Entry 2BGL (X-ray diffraction, 2.80 A resolution); this record covers chain A.

== Chain A ==
Molecule: Rhizome secoisolariciresinol dehydrogenase
Source organism: Podophyllum peltatum
Reference sequence: Q94KL8 (Q94KL8); residues 1-278 here = UniProt positions 1-278
Amino-acid sequence (278 residues; row label = number of the first residue in the row):
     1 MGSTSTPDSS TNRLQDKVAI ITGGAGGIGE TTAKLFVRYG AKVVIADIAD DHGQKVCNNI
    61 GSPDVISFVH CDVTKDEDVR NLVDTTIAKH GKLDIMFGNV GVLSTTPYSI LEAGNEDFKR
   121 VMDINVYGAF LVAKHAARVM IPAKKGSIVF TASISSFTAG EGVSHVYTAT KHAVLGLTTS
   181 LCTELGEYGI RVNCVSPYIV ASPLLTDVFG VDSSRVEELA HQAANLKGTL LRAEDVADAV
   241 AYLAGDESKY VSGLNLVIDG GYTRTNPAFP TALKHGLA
Unresolved in the structure: 1-10, 278
Residues lining bound ligands: NAJ (nicotinamide-adenine-dinucleotide (acidic form)): Gly-23, Ala-25, Gly-26, Gly-27, Ile-28, Gly-29, Ala-46, Asp-47, Ile-48, Ala-49, Cys-71, Asp-72, Val-73, Thr-74, Asn-99, Val-100, Gly-101, Val-102, Ile-124, Thr-151, Ala-152, Ser-153, Tyr-167, Lys-171, Pro-197, Tyr-198, Ile-199, Val-200, Ala-201
UniProt features mapped onto this chain:
  - active site: Tyr-167 (Proton donor/acceptor)
  - binding site (NAD(+)): Gly-23 to Ile-28, Asp-47, Val-73, Asn-99, Lys-171, Val-200
  - binding site (substrate): Ser-104, Ser-164
What the authors report for this chain:
  - binding site for NAJ: Gly-23 to Gly-29, Asp-47, Tyr-167, Lys-171, Pro-197, Val-200
  - specificity-determining residues: Asp-47

== Overview ==
Ligands of chain A: compound NAJ. Curated annotation (UniProt) lists active-site residue Tyr-167, 11
NAD+-binding residues and substrate-binding residues Ser-104 and Ser-164. The paper reports a binding site for
NAJ at Gly-23, Asp-47 and Tyr-167 among others; the specificity determinant Asp-47.
Chain A is Rhizome secoisolariciresinol dehydrogenase (Podophyllum peltatum); the structure, X-Ray structure
of binary-Secoisolariciresinol Dehydrogenase, was determined by X-ray diffraction (same publication as 2BGK
and 2BGM).
